PDB entry 9PN0 | electron microscopy, 2.30 A resolution | chains C and A of the 5 polymer chains in the assembly

# Chain C
Molecule: HHD3
Sequence (19 residues; row label = number of the first residue in the row):
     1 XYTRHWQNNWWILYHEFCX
Modified residues: ACE (acetyl group) at position 1; Tyr2 (D-tyrosine; DTY); NH2 (amino group) at position 19
Glycans and other covalent adducts: covalent link ACE_1-Cys18

# Chain A
Molecule: Huntingtin
Source organism: Homo sapiens
UniProt: P42858 (HD_HUMAN); the construct has insertions or renumbered stretches relative to UniProt, so the offset changes along the chain: 1-38 = UniProt 1-38; 41-3144 = UniProt 39-3142
Sequence (3156 residues; numbered 1 to 3156; the number before each row is that of its first residue):
     1 MATLEKLMKAFESLKSFQQQQQQQQQQQQQQQQQQQQQQQPPPPPPPPPP
    51 PQLPQPPPQAQPLLPQPQPPPPPPPPPPGPAVAEEPLHRPKKELSATKKD
   101 RVNHCLTICENIVAQSVRNSPEFQKLLGIAMELFLLCSDDAESDVRMVAD
   151 ECLNKVIKALMDSNLPRLQLELYKEIKKNGAPRSLRAALWRFAELAHLVR
   201 PQKCRPYLVNLLPCLTRTSKRPEESVQETLAAAVPKIMASFGNFANDNEI
   251 KVLLKAFIANLKSSSPTIRRTAAGSAVSICQHSRRTQYFYSWLLNVLLGL
   301 LVPVEDEHSTLLILGVLLTLRYLVPLLQQQVKDTSLKGSFGVTRKEMEVS
   351 PSAEQLVQVYELTLHHTQHQDHNVVTGALELLQQLFRTPPPELLQTLTAV
   401 GGIGQLTAAKEESGGRSRSGSIVELIAGGGSSCSPVLSRKQKGKVLLGEE
   451 EALEDDSESRSDVSSSALTASVKDEISGELAASSGVSTPGSAGHDIITEQ
   501 PRSQHTLQADSVDLASCDLTSSATDGDEEDILSHSSSQVSAVPSDPAMDL
   551 NDGTQASSPISDSSQTTTEGPDSAVTPSDSSEIVLDGTDNQYLGLQIGQP
   601 QDEDEEATGILPDEASEAFRNSSMALQQAHLLKNMSHCRQPSDSSVDKFV
   651 LRDEATEPGDQENKPCRIKGDIGQSTDDDSAPLVHCVRLLSASFLLTGGK
   701 NVLVPDRDVRVSVKALALSCVGAAVALHPESFFSKLYKVPLDTTEYPEEQ
   751 YVSDILNYIDHGDPQVRGATAILCGTLICSILSRSRFHVGDWMGTIRTLT
   801 GNTFSLADCIPLLRKTLKDESSVTCKLACTAVRNCVMSLCSSSYSELGLQ
   851 LIIDVLTLRNSSYWLVRTELLETLAEIDFRLVSFLEAKAENLHRGAHHYT
   901 GLLKLQERVLNNVVIHLLGDEDPRVRHVAAASLIRLVPKLFYKCDQGQAD
   951 PVVAVARDQSSVYLKLLMHETQPPSHFSVSTITRIYRGYNLLPSITDVTM
  1001 ENNLSRVIAAVSHELITSTTRALTFGCCEALCLLSTAFPVCIWSLGWHCG
  1051 VPPLSASDESRKSCTVGMATMILTLLSSAWFPLDLSAHQDALILAGNLLA
  1101 ASAPKSLRSSWASEEEANPAATKQEEVWPALGDRALVPMVEQLFSHLLKV
  1151 INICAHVLDDVAPGPAIKAALPSLTNPPSLSPIRRKGKEKEPGEQASVPL
  1201 SPKKGSEASAASRQSDTSGPVTTSKSSSLGSFYHLPSYLKLHDVLKATHA
  1251 NYKVTLDLQNSTEKFGGFLRSALDVLSQILELATLQDIGKCVEEILGYLK
  1301 SCFSREPMMATVCVQQLLKTLFGTNLASQFDGLSSNPSKSQGRAQRLGSS
  1351 SVRPGLYHYCFMAPYTHFTQALADASLRNMVQAEQENDTSGWFDVLQKVS
  1401 TQLKTNLTSVTKNRADKNAIHNHIRLFEPLVIKALKQYTTTTCVQLQKQV
  1451 LDLLAQLVQLRVNYCLLDSDQVFIGFVLKQFEYIEVGQFRESEAIIPNIF
  1501 FFLVLLSYERYHSKQIIGIPKIIQLCDGIMASGRKAVTHAIPALQPIVHD
  1551 LFVLRGTNKADAGKELETQKEVVVSMLLRLIQYHQVLEMFILVLQQCHKE
  1601 NEDKWKRLSRQIADIILPMLAKQQMHIDSHEALGVLNTLFEILAPSSLRP
  1651 VDMLLRSMFVTPNTMASVSTVQLWISGILAILRVLISQSTEDIVLSRIQE
  1701 LSFSPYLISCTVINRLRDGDSTSTLEEHSEGKQIKNLPEETFSRFLLQLV
  1751 GILLEDIVTKQLKVEMSEQQHTFYCQELGTLLMCLIHIFKSGMFRRITAA
  1801 ATRLFRSDGCGGSFYTLDSLNLRARSMITTHPALVLLWCQILLLVNHTDY
  1851 RWWAEVQQTPKRHSLSSTKLLSPQMSGEEEDSDLAAKLGMCNREIVRRGA
  1901 LILFCDYVCQNLHDSEHLTWLIVNHIQDLISLSHEPPVQDFISAVHRNSA
  1951 ASGLFIQAIQSRCENLSTPTMLKKTLQCLEGIHLSQSGAVLTLYVDRLLC
  2001 TPFRVLARMVDILACRRVEMLLAANLQSSMAQLPMEELNRIQEYLQSSGL
  2051 AQRHQRLYSLLDRFRLSTMQDSLSPSPPVSSHPLDGDGHVSLETVSPDKD
  2101 WYVHLVKSQCWTRSDSALLEGAELVNRIPAEDMNAFMMNSEFNLSLLAPC
  2151 LSLGMSEISGGQKSALFEAAREVTLARVSGTVQQLPAVHHVFQPELPAEP
  2201 AAYWSKLNDLFGDAALYQSLPTLARALAQYLVVVSKLPSHLHLPPEKEKD
  2251 IVKFVVATLEALSWHLIHEQIPLSLDLQAGLDCCCLALQLPGLWSVVSST
  2301 EFVTHACSLIHCVHFILEAVAVQPGEQLLSPERRTNTPKAISEEEEEVDP
  2351 NTQNPKYITAACEMVAEMVESLQSVLALGHKRNSGVPAFLTPLLRNIIIS
  2401 LARLPLVNSYTRVPPLVWKLGWSPKPGGDFGTAFPEIPVEFLQEKEVFKE
  2451 FIYRINTLGWTSRTQFEETWATLLGVLVTQPLVMEQEESPPEEDTERTQI
  2501 NVLAVQAITSLVLSAMTVPVAGNPAVSCLEQQPRNKPLKALDTRFGRKLS
  2551 IIRGIVEQEIQAMVSKRENIATHHLYQAWDPVPSLSPATTGALISHEKLL
  2601 LQINPERELGSMSYKLGQVSIHSVWLGNSITPLREEEWDEEEEEEADAPA
  2651 PSSPPTSPVNSRKHRAGVDIHSCSQFLLELYSRWILPSSSARRTPAILIS
  2701 EVVRSLLVVSDLFTERNQFELMYVTLTELRRVHPSEDEILAQYLVPATCK
  2751 AAAVLGMDKAVAEPVSRLLESTLRSSHLPSRVGALHGILYVLECDLLDDT
  2801 AKQLIPVISDYLLSNLKGIAHCVNIHSQQHVLVMCATAFYLIENYPLDVG
  2851 PEFSASIIQMCGVMLSGSEESTPSIIYHCALRGLERLLLSEQLSRLDAES
  2901 LVKLSVDRVNVHSPHRAMAALGLMLTCMYTGKEKVSPGRTSDPNPAAPDS
  2951 ESVIVAMERVSVLFDRIRKGFPCEARVVARILPQFLDDFFPPQDIMNKVI
  3001 GEFLSNQQPYPQFMATVVYKVFQTLHSTGQSSMVRDWVMLSLSNFTQRAP
  3051 VAMATWSLSCFFVSASTSPWVAAILPHVISRMGKLEQVDVNLFCLVATDF
  3101 YRHQIEEELDRRAFQSVLEVVAAPGSPYHRLLTCLRNVHKVTTCGGSGDY
  3151 KDDDDK
Unresolved in the structure: 1-97, 330-348, 407-663, 971-982, 1054-1063, 1110-1125, 1165-1227, 1332-1352, 1378-1420, 1556-1562, 1721-1735, 1862-1888, 2068-2094, 2332-2353, 2479-2495, 2587-2590, 2633-2665, 2688-2695, 2728-2781, 2794-2827, 2849-2854, 2893-2912, 2931-2954, 3106, 3124-3126, 3137-3156
Sequence notes: insertion (39-40); conflict His2311 (Tyr2309 in P42858), Ile2788 (Val2786 in P42858); expression tag (3145-3156)

# Interface between chain C and chain A
Contacting residue pairs (29; chain C residue first):
  ACE_1(C) with Gln2055(A)
  Tyr2(C) with Arg2008(A); Gln2055(A); Arg2056(A)
  Trp6(C) with Gln3008(A); Pro3011(A), hydrophobic; Pro3050(A); Met3053(A)
  Asn8(C) with Asn3006(A), hydrogen bond
  Asn9(C) with Pro3009(A), hydrogen bond (side chain-backbone)
  Ile12(C) with Pro3009(A); Met3053(A), hydrophobic; Met3082(A), hydrophobic
  Leu13(C) with Gly3083(A)
  Tyr14(C) with Pro3050(A), hydrophobic; Val3051(A), hydrogen bond (side chain-backbone); Ala3052(A); Gly3083(A)
  His15(C) with Ala3052(A); Gly3083(A), hydrogen bond (backbone-backbone); Lys3084(A)
  Phe17(C) with Gln2055(A), hydrogen bond (backbone-side chain); Arg2056(A); Ser2059(A)
  Cys18(C) with Gln2052(A); Gln2055(A), hydrogen bond; Leu3085(A); Glu3086(A), hydrogen bond (backbone-backbone)
  NH2_19(C) with Leu3085(A), hydrogen bond (backbone-backbone)
Also at the interface, not in a pair above, chain A (22 interface residues in all): Asp2011, Tyr3010, Gln3012, Arg3048

# Summary
12 residues of chain C face 22 of chain A across their interface, with 8 hydrogen bonds. Polar contacts
include Asn8(C)-Asn3006(A), Asn9(C)-Pro3009(A) and Tyr14(C)-Val3051(A).
Chain C is HHD3 and chain A is Huntingtin (Homo sapiens); the structure, Structure of HTTQ23-HAP40 complex
bound to macrocycles HHD3, HD4 and HL2, was determined by electron microscopy (same publication as 9PMW).
